Entry 5M8G (X-ray diffraction, 2.15 A resolution); this record covers chains A and E of the 6 polymer chains in the assembly.

== Chain A ==
Protein: Tubulin alpha-1B chain
From: Bos taurus
UniProt: P81947 (TBA1B_BOVIN); numbering as in UniProt (aligned over 1-451)
Sequence (451 residues; each row starts with the number of its first residue):
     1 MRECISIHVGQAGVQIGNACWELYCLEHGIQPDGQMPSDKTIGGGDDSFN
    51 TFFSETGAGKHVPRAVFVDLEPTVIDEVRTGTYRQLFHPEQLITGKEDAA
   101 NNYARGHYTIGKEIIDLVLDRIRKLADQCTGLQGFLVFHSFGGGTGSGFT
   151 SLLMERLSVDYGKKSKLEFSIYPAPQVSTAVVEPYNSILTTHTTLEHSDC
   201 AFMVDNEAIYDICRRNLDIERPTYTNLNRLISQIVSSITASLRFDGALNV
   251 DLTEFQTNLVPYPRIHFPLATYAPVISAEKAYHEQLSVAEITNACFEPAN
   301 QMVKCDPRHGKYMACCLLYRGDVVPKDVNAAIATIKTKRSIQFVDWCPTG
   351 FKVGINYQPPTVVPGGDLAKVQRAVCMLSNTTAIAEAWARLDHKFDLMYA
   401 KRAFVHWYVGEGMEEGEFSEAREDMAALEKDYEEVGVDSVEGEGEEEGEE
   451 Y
Unresolved in the structure: 281-282, 443-451
Metal / ion sites: Ca2+: Asp39, Thr41, Gly44, Glu55
Ligand contacts:
  - 918 (5-(2-morpholin-4-yl-6-pyrrolidin-1-yl-pyrimidin-4-yl)-4-(trifluoromethyl)pyridin-2-amine): Asn101, Thr179, Ala180, Val181
  - GTP (guanosine-5'-triphosphate): Gly10, Gln11, Ala12, Gln15, Ile16, Asp69, Asp98, Ala99, Ala100, Asn101, Ser140, Gly142, Gly143, Gly144, Thr145, Gly146, Ile171, Pro173, Val177, Ser178, Thr179, Glu183, Asn206, Tyr224, Leu227, Asn228, Ile231

== Chain E ==
Protein: Stathmin-4
From: Rattus norvegicus
UniProt: P63043 (STMN4_RAT); residues 5-145 here correspond to UniProt positions 49-189 (UniProt number = residue number + 44)
Sequence (143 residues; each row starts with the number of its first residue):
     3 MADMEVIELNKCTSGQSFEVILKPPSFDGVPEFNASLPRRRDPSLEEIQK
    53 KLEAAEERRKYQEAELLKHLAEKREHEREVIQKAIEENNNFIKMAKEKLA
   103 QKMESNKENREAHLAAMLERLQEKDKHAEEVRKNKELKEEASR
Unresolved in the structure: 3-5, 29-43, 144-145
Sequence notes: initiating methionine (3); expression tag (4)
Swiss-Prot annotation at these positions:
  - modified residue: Ser46 (Phosphoserine)

== Chain A / chain E interface ==
Contacting residue pairs - 58 pairs, chain A then chain E:
  His107(A) - Leu54(E)
  Tyr108(A) - Leu54(E)  hydrophobic
  Tyr108(A) - Ala57(E)  hydrophobic
  Thr109(A) - Arg61(E)  hydrogen bond
  Lys112(A) - Glu58(E)  salt bridge
  Leu152(A) - Leu54(E)  hydrophobic
  Glu155(A) - Ile50(E)
  Arg156(A) - Leu47(E)
  Ser158(A) - Asp44(E)
  Val159(A) - Pro45(E)
  Val159(A) - Ile50(E)  hydrophobic
  Glu196(A) - Asp44(E)
  His197(A) - Asp44(E)  salt bridge
  His197(A) - Pro45(E)
  Asp245(A) - Cys14(E)
  Asp245(A) - Ser16(E)
  Ala247(A) - Asn12(E)
  Ala247(A) - Ser19(E)
  Leu248(A) - Ser19(E)
  Pro325(A) - Gln18(E)
  Pro325(A) - Phe20(E)  hydrophobic
  Asn329(A) - Met6(E)
  Asn329(A) - Val8(E)
  Asn329(A) - Phe20(E)
  Asn329(A) - Val22(E)
  Lys336(A) - Leu24(E)
  Asp345(A) - Pro27(E)
  Asp345(A) - Ser28(E)  hydrogen bond (backbone-backbone)
  Trp346(A) - Pro27(E)
  Cys347(A) - Pro27(E)
  Pro348(A) - Lys25(E)
  Pro348(A) - Pro27(E)
  Thr349(A) - Ile23(E)
  Thr349(A) - Leu24(E)  hydrogen bond (backbone-backbone)
  Thr349(A) - Lys25(E)  hydrogen bond (backbone-backbone)
  Gly350(A) - Val22(E)
  Phe351(A) - Glu21(E)
  Phe351(A) - Val22(E)  hydrogen bond (backbone-backbone)
  Lys352(A) - Phe20(E)
  Lys352(A) - Glu21(E)  salt bridge
  Val353(A) - Ser19(E)
  Val353(A) - Phe20(E)  hydrogen bond (backbone-backbone)
  Gly354(A) - Gln18(E)
  Ile355(A) - Gly17(E)
  Ile355(A) - Gln18(E)  hydrogen bond (backbone-backbone)
  Asn356(A) - Ser16(E)
  Tyr357(A) - Thr15(E)
  Tyr357(A) - Ser16(E)  hydrogen bond (backbone-backbone)
  Tyr357(A) - Gly17(E)
  Tyr357(A) - Gln18(E)  hydrogen bond
  Val409(A) - Gln64(E)  hydrogen bond (backbone-side chain)
  Gly410(A) - Arg61(E)
  Gly410(A) - Gln64(E)
  Glu411(A) - Arg61(E)  hydrogen bond (backbone-side chain)
  Gly412(A) - Ala57(E)
  Gly412(A) - Arg60(E)  hydrogen bond (backbone-side chain)
  Gly412(A) - Arg61(E)
  Glu414(A) - Arg60(E)  salt bridge
Other interface residues (no listed pair), chain A (40 interface residues in all): Glu113, Gly246, Val328, Ile332, Ala333
Other interface residues (no listed pair), chain E (31 interface residues in all): Ser46, Gln51, Lys53, Glu55

== In short ==
40 residues of chain A face 31 of chain E across their interface; the contacts include 12 hydrogen bonds and 4
salt bridges. Polar pairs include Lys112(A)-Glu58(E), His197(A)-Asp44(E) and Lys352(A)-Glu21(E). Bound to
chain A: GTP and compound 918. Asp39(A), Thr41(A), Gly44(A) and Glu55(A) coordinate Ca2+.
Here chain A is Tubulin alpha-1B chain (Bos taurus) and chain E is Stathmin-4 (Rattus norvegicus). Entry 5M8G
(Tubulin-MTD265 complex) was determined by X-ray diffraction, deposited together with 5M8D, 5JHA, 5JHB, 5M7E
and 5M7G.
